4WQO - chains A and D of the 4 polymer chains in the assembly; structure by X-ray diffraction, 3.20 A resolution.

Chain A:
Name: Von Hippel-Lindau disease tumor suppressor
Source organism: Homo sapiens
Reference sequence: P40337 (VHL_HUMAN); residues 1-213 here = UniProt positions 1-213
Amino-acid sequence (233 residues; numbered -19 to 213; the number before each row is that of its first residue; numbers below 1 keep their minus sign (Met-19 is residue -19)):
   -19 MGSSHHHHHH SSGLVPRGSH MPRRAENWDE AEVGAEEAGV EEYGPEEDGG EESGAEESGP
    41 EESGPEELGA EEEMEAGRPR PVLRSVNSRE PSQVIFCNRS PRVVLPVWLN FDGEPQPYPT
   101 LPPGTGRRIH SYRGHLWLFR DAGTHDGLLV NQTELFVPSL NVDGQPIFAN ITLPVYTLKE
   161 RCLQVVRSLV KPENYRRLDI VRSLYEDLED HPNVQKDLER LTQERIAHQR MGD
Disordered / not traced: -19 to 59, 208-213
Differences from the reference sequence: initiating methionine (-19); expression tag (-18 to 0)
What the authors report for this chain:
  - mutagenesis - V181G: unchanged binding to EloBC
  - post-translational modification sites: Lys159 (citing earlier work)
  - disease-associated variants - K159E: decreased binding to Cullin-2 (chain D)
  - mutagenesis - K159E: decreased binding to pH 6
  - mutagenesis - K159E: decreased binding to pH 7.2

Chain D:
Name: Cullin-2
Source organism: Homo sapiens
Reference sequence: Q13617 (CUL2_HUMAN), isoform Q13617-2; residues 1-163 here correspond to UniProt positions 20-182 (UniProt number = residue number + 19)
Amino-acid sequence (186 residues; numbered -22 to 163; the number before each row is that of its first residue; numbers below 1 keep their minus sign (Met-22 is residue -22)):
   -22 MGSSHHHHHH SQDPTTVKLQ AGFMSLKPRV VDFDETWNKL LTTIKAVVML EYVERATWND
    38 RFSDIYALCV AYPEPLGERL YTETKIFLEN HVRHLHKRVL ESEEQVLVMY HRYWEEYSKG
    98 ADYMDCLYRY LNTQFIKKNK LTEADLQYGY GGVDMNEPLM EIGELALDMW RKLMVEPLQA
   158 ILIRML
Disordered / not traced: -22 to 0, 117-134, 160-163
Differences from the reference sequence: initiating methionine (-22); expression tag (-21 to 0)

Interface between chain A and chain D:
Residue-residue contacts (12; chain A residue first):
  Lys159(A) with Gln111(D), hydrogen bond
  Asp179(A) with Lys4(D), salt bridge
  Val181(A) with Leu3(D); Tyr43(D); Val47(D), hydrophobic
  Arg182(A) with Ala48(D); Pro52(D)
  Ser183(A) with Tyr107(D); Gln111(D), hydrogen bond; Lys114(D)
  Asp187(A) with Gln111(D); Lys114(D), salt bridge
Other interface residues (no listed pair), chain A (7 interface residues in all): Ile180
Other interface residues (no listed pair), chain D (10 interface residues in all): Pro5
Interface features reported in the paper:
  - specific contacts: Lys159(A)-Gln111(D) (hydrogen bond), Val181(A)-Pro5(D) (hydrophobic contact), Val181(A)-Val47(D) (hydrophobic contact), Asp187(A)-Gln111(D), Asp187(A)-Lys114(D) (salt bridge)
  - interface residues, chain A: Thr157(A), Tyr175(A)
  - hot spots on chain A (mutagenesis) - V181G: decreased binding to Cullin-2 (chain D)

Summary:
7 residues of chain A and 10 residues of chain D are in contact; the contacts include 2 hydrogen bonds and 2
salt bridges. Polar contacts include Asp179(A)-Lys4(D), Asp187(A)-Lys114(D) and Lys159(A)-Gln111(D). The
authors report a hydrogen bond between Lys159(A) and Gln111(D); hydrophobic contacts between Val181(A) and
Pro5(D) and Val181(A) and Val47(D); a contact between Asp187(A) and Gln111(D). The paper reports that K159E
and V181G of chain A reduce binding to Cullin-2 (chain D); interface residues Thr157(A) and Tyr175(A).
Here chain A is Von Hippel-Lindau disease tumor suppressor and chain D is Cullin-2, both from Homo sapiens.
Entry 4WQO (Structure of VHL-EloB-EloC-Cul2) was determined by X-ray diffraction.
